8T2E - chains C and E of the 8 polymer chains in the assembly; structure by electron microscopy, 3.50 A resolution.

== Chain C ==
Protein: Transmembrane protein gp41
From: Human immunodeficiency virus 1
Sequence (153 residues; row label = number of the first residue in the row):
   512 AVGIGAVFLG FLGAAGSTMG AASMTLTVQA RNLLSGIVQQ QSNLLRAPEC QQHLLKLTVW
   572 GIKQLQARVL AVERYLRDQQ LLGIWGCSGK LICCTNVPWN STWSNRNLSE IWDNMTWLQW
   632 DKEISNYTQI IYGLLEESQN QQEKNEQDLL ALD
Disordered / not traced: 512-521, 547-570, 664
Disulfides: Cys598-Cys604
Covalently attached groups: N-acetylglucosamine (NAG) linked to Asn611, Asn637
Reported in the primary citation:
  - post-translational modification sites: Asn611, Asn637
  - mutagenesis - N611A: increased binding to experimental group

== Chain E ==
Protein: Surface protein gp120
From: Human immunodeficiency virus 1
Sequence (516 residues; each row starts with the number of its first residue; note: 15 numbers in that range are skipped by the numbering (no residue carries them; nothing is unmodelled there); a row labelled like 184A-184L holds insertion residues (184A, then the next letters in order); numbers below 1 keep their minus sign (Met-4 is residue -4)):
    -4 MDAMKRGLCC VLLLCGAVFV SPSQEIHARF RRGARAENLW VTVYYGVPVW KDAETTLFCA
    56 SDAKAYETKK HNVWATHCCV PTDPNPQEIH LENVTEEFNM WKNNMVEQMH TDIISLWDQS
   116 LKPCVKLTPL CVTLQCTNVT NNITDD
   150 MRGELKNCSF NMTTELRDKK QKVYSLFYRL DVVQI
184A-184L NENQGNRSNNSN
   189 KEYRLINCNT SAITQACPKV SFEPIPIHYC APAGFAILKC KDKKFNGTGP CTNVSTVQCT
   249 HGIKPVVSTQ LLLNGSLAEE EVIIRSENIT NNAKNILVQL NESVQINCTR PNNNTRKSIR
   309 I
   312 GPGQWFYATG DI
  323A I
   324 GDIRQAHCNV SKATWNETLG KVVKQLRKHF GNNTIIRFAN SSGGDLEVTT HSFNCGGEFF
   384 YCNTSGLFNS TW
   397 ISNTSVQGSN STGSNDSITL PCRIKQIINM WQRIGQAMYA PPIQGVIRCV SNITGLILTR
   457 DGGSTNSTTE TFRPGGGDMR DNWRSELYKY KVVKIEPLGV APTRCKRRVV GRRRRRR
Disordered / not traced: -4 to 33, 58-65, 78-81, 164, 184A-184L, 356, 366-368, 397-411, 458-462, 505-513
Disulfides: Cys54-Cys73, Cys119-Cys205, Cys126-Cys196, Cys131-Cys157, Cys218-Cys247, Cys228-Cys239, Cys296-Cys331, Cys378-Cys445, Cys385-Cys418
Covalently attached groups: N-acetylglucosamine (NAG) linked to Asn88, Asn156, Asn160, Asn197, Asn234, Asn241, Asn262, Asn276, Asn295, Asn301, Asn332, Asn339, Asn386, Asn448
Reported in the primary citation:
  - post-translational modification sites: Asn88
  - mutagenesis - T465N: decreased binding to control group

== Interface between chain C and chain E ==
Contacting residue pairs - 91 pairs, chain C then chain E:
  Phe522(C) with Ile84(E); Ile491(E), hydrophobic
  Leu523(C) with Trp45(E), hydrophobic; Leu86(E); Thr244(E)
  Gly524(C) with Ile84(E); Leu86(E); Glu87(E)
  Ala526(C) with Pro43(E), hydrophobic; Trp45(E), hydrophobic; Val89(E)
  Gly527(C) with Asn88(E), hydrogen bond (backbone-side chain); Val89(E)
  Met530(C) with Ala497(E), hydrophobic
  Leu537(C) with Tyr40(E); Gly41(E); Val42(E)
  Gln540(C) with Gly41(E), hydrogen bond (side chain-backbone); Val42(E); Pro43(E)
  Leu544(C) with Tyr40(E); Ala221(E); Pro493(E), hydrophobic
  Ser546(C) with Ala221(E)
  Lys574(C) with Thr51(E)
  Gln575(C) with Thr51(E); Leu52(E), hydrogen bond (side chain-backbone); Phe53(E)
  Ala582(C) with Ala221(E)
  Arg585(C) with Ala221(E), hydrogen bond (side chain-backbone); Gly222(E); Phe223(E)
  Asp589(C) with Tyr40(E)
  Gln590(C) with Tyr40(E)
  Leu592(C) with Leu494(E), hydrophobic
  Leu593(C) with Val38(E), hydrophobic; Tyr40(E), hydrophobic; Leu494(E), hydrophobic
  Trp596(C) with Val38(E), hydrophobic; Arg503(E), hydrogen bond (backbone-side chain)
  Gly597(C) with Arg503(E)
  Cys598(C) with Arg503(E)
  Leu602(C) with Val38(E); Tyr39(E); Tyr40(E), hydrogen bond (backbone-backbone)
  Ile603(C) with Val38(E); Tyr39(E), hydrophobic
  Cys604(C) with Thr37(E), hydrogen bond (backbone-side chain); Val38(E), hydrogen bond (backbone-backbone)
  Cys605(C) with Cys501(E), disulfide; Arg503(E), hydrogen bond (backbone-side chain)
  Thr606(C) with Trp35(E); Val36(E), hydrogen bond (backbone-backbone); Arg503(E)
  Asn607(C) with Trp35(E); Lys502(E); Arg503(E), hydrogen bond (side chain-backbone)
  Val608(C) with Trp35(E); Val36(E), hydrogen bond (backbone-backbone)
  Pro609(C) with Leu34(E); Trp35(E), hydrophobic; Val36(E)
  Trp610(C) with Leu34(E), hydrogen bond (backbone-backbone); Trp35(E); Val36(E), hydrophobic; Ala497(E); Pro498(E), hydrophobic
  Trp614(C) with Val36(E), hydrophobic
  Leu619(C) with Leu34(E), hydrophobic; Pro498(E); Arg500(E)
  Ile622(C) with Pro498(E), hydrophobic
  Trp623(C) with Tyr39(E), hydrophobic; Ala497(E), hydrophobic; Pro498(E), hydrogen bond (side chain-backbone)
  Trp628(C) with Tyr39(E), hydrophobic; Val42(E), hydrophobic; Pro43(E); Val44(E)
  Leu629(C) with Pro43(E); Val44(E), hydrophobic; Trp45(E)
  Trp631(C) with Val496(E), hydrogen bond (side chain-backbone); Ala497(E); Pro498(E)
  Asp632(C) with Val44(E); Lys46(E), salt bridge
  Ile642(C) with Val496(E), hydrophobic
  Tyr643(C) with Leu494(E)
  Gln650(C) with Arg503(E), hydrogen bond
  Gln653(C) with Arg503(E), hydrogen bond
Interface residues without a listed pair, chain C (52 interface residues in all): Ala525, Ala533, Ser534, Thr536, Ala541, Asn543, Leu545, Ala578, Tyr586, Leu646
Interface residues without a listed pair, chain E (41 interface residues in all): His85, Asp107, Pro220, Ala224, Gly495, Thr499
Inter-chain disulfides: Cys605(C)-Cys501(E)

== Summary ==
The interface between chain C and chain E involves 52 residues on one side and 41 on the other, with 1
disulfide bond, 17 hydrogen bonds and 1 salt bridge. Polar contacts include Asp632(C)-Lys46(E),
Gly527(C)-Asn88(E) and Gln540(C)-Gly41(E). From the paper: N611A of chain C increases binding to experimental
group; modification sites Asn611(C), Asn637(C) and Asn88(E).
Here chain C is Transmembrane protein gp41 and chain E is Surface protein gp120, both from Human
immunodeficiency virus 1. Entry 8T2E (BG505 Boost2 SOSIP.664 in complex with NHP polyclonal antibody FP3) was
determined by electron microscopy (same publication as 8T2F, 8SWV, 8SWW and 8SWX).
